PDB entry 7TFN | electron microscopy, 4.00 A resolution | chains C and Z of the 12 polymer chains in the assembly

[Chain C]
Name: Envelope glycoprotein BG505 SOSIP.664 - gp120
Organism: Human immunodeficiency virus 1
UniProt: A0A6H1VH54 (A0A6H1VH54_9PLVG); the construct lacks a stretch of the UniProt sequence and is renumbered around it, so the offset changes along the chain: 31-136 = UniProt 30-135; 145-185 = UniProt 136-176; 189-309 = UniProt 188-308; 312-321 = UniProt 309-318; 2 more segments
Chain sequence (481 residues; each row starts with the number of its first residue; note: 14 numbers in that range are skipped by the numbering (no residue carries them; nothing is unmodelled there); a row labelled like 185A-185K holds insertion residues (185A, then the next letters in order)):
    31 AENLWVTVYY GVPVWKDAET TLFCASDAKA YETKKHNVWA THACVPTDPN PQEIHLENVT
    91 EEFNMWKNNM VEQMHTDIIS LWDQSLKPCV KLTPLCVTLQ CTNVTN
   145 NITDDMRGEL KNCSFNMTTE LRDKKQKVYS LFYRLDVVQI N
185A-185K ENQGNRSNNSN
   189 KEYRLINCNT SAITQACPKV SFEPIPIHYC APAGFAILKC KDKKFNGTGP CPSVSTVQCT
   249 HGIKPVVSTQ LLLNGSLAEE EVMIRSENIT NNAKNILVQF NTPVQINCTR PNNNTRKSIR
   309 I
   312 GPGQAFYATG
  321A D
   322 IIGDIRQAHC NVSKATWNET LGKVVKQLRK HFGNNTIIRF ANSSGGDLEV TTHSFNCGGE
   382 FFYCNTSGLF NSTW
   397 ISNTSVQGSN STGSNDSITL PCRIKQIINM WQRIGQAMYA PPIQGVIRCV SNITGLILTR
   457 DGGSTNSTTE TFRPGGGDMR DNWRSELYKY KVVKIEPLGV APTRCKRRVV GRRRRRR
Disordered / not traced: 31-32, 61-67, 145-149, 163-170, 185A-185K, 312-314, 353-355, 397-413, 460-465, 505-513
Disulfide bonds: Cys119-Cys205, Cys126-Cys196, Cys131-Cys157, Cys228-Cys239, Cys296-Cys331, Cys378-Cys445, Cys385-Cys418
Covalent attachments: N-acetylglucosamine (NAG) linked to Asn197, Asn234, Asn262, Asn276, Asn363, Asn386, Asn392, Asn448
Differences from the reference sequence: conflict Lys64 (Glu63 in A0A6H1VH54), Ser375 (Tyr373 in A0A6H1VH54), Cys501 (Ala498 in A0A6H1VH54), Arg509 (Glu506 in A0A6H1VH54); expression tag (512-513)
Reported in the primary citation:
  - post-translational modification sites: Asn197, Asn276, Asn363, Asn386

[Chain Z]
Name: Envelope glycoprotein BG505 SOSIP.664 - gp41
Organism: Human immunodeficiency virus 1
UniProt: Q2N0S6 (Q2N0S6_9HIV1); residues 512-664 here correspond to UniProt positions 509-661 (UniProt number = residue number - 3)
Chain sequence (153 residues; row label = number of the first residue in the row):
   512 AVGIGAVFLG FLGAAGSTMG AASMTLTVQA RNLLSGIVQQ QSNLLRAPEA QQHLLKLTVW
   572 GIKQLQARVL AVERYLRDQQ LLGIWGCSGK LICCTNVPWN SSWSNRNLSE IWDNMTWLQW
   632 DKEISNYTQI IYGLLEESQN QQEKNEQDLL ALD
Disordered / not traced: 512-519, 541-556, 661-664
Disulfide bonds: Cys598-Cys604
Differences from the reference sequence: conflict Pro559 (Ile556 in Q2N0S6), Cys605 (Thr602 in Q2N0S6)

[Chain C / chain Z interface]
Pairs across the interface (76; chain C residue first):
  Leu34(C) - Pro609(Z)
  Leu34(C) - Trp610(Z)  hydrogen bond (backbone-backbone)
  Leu34(C) - Leu619(Z)  hydrophobic
  Trp35(C) - Asn607(Z)
  Trp35(C) - Val608(Z)
  Trp35(C) - Pro609(Z)  hydrophobic
  Val36(C) - Thr606(Z)  hydrogen bond (backbone-side chain)
  Val36(C) - Val608(Z)  hydrophobic
  Val36(C) - Trp610(Z)  hydrophobic
  Val36(C) - Leu646(Z)  hydrophobic
  Thr37(C) - Cys604(Z)
  Thr37(C) - Cys605(Z)
  Val38(C) - Leu593(Z)  hydrophobic
  Val38(C) - Trp596(Z)  hydrophobic
  Val38(C) - Leu602(Z)
  Val38(C) - Ile603(Z)
  Val38(C) - Cys604(Z)  hydrogen bond (backbone-backbone)
  Val38(C) - Leu646(Z)  hydrophobic
  Tyr39(C) - Ser534(Z)
  Tyr39(C) - Leu602(Z)
  Tyr39(C) - Trp623(Z)
  Tyr40(C) - Tyr586(Z)
  Tyr40(C) - Asp589(Z)
  Tyr40(C) - Leu602(Z)
  Gly41(C) - Phe522(Z)
  Val42(C) - Phe522(Z)
  Val42(C) - Leu537(Z)  hydrophobic
  Val42(C) - Trp628(Z)  hydrophobic
  Pro43(C) - Phe522(Z)
  Pro43(C) - Ala525(Z)
  Pro43(C) - Ala526(Z)
  Val44(C) - Asp632(Z)
  Trp45(C) - Leu523(Z)  hydrophobic
  Trp45(C) - Ala526(Z)  hydrophobic
  Trp45(C) - Leu629(Z)
  Lys46(C) - Asp632(Z)
  Lys46(C) - Ser636(Z)
  Pro76(C) - Lys567(Z)
  Pro76(C) - Trp571(Z)  hydrogen bond (backbone-side chain)
  Thr77(C) - Lys567(Z)
  Thr77(C) - Trp571(Z)
  Asp78(C) - His564(Z)
  Asp78(C) - Lys567(Z)
  Asp78(C) - Trp571(Z)
  Pro79(C) - Trp571(Z)
  Leu86(C) - Leu523(Z)
  Glu87(C) - Ala526(Z)
  Asn88(C) - Gly527(Z)
  Val89(C) - Ala526(Z)
  Val89(C) - Gly527(Z)
  Glu91(C) - Leu629(Z)
  Cys218(C) - Trp571(Z)  hydrophobic
  Ala221(C) - Gln577(Z)
  Ala221(C) - Ala578(Z)  hydrophobic
  Ala221(C) - Leu581(Z)
  Thr244(C) - Leu523(Z)
  Ile491(C) - Leu520(Z)  hydrophobic
  Ile491(C) - Phe522(Z)  hydrophobic
  Ile491(C) - Leu523(Z)  hydrophobic
  Pro493(C) - Phe522(Z)  hydrophobic
  Pro493(C) - Asp589(Z)
  Leu494(C) - Trp596(Z)  hydrophobic
  Leu494(C) - Tyr643(Z)
  Val496(C) - Trp628(Z)
  Val496(C) - Trp631(Z)  hydrogen bond (backbone-side chain)
  Val496(C) - Ile642(Z)  hydrophobic
  Val496(C) - Tyr643(Z)  hydrophobic
  Ala497(C) - Trp623(Z)  hydrophobic
  Ala497(C) - Trp628(Z)  hydrophobic
  Pro498(C) - Trp610(Z)  hydrophobic
  Pro498(C) - Leu619(Z)
  Pro498(C) - Trp623(Z)
  Pro498(C) - Trp631(Z)
  Cys501(C) - Cys605(Z)  hydrophobic
  Arg503(C) - Cys605(Z)
  Arg503(C) - Thr606(Z)
Also at the interface, not in a pair above, chain C (43 interface residues in all): Phe53, Val75, Glu92, Gly222, Ala224, Gln246, Cys247, Thr499, Arg500, Lys502
Also at the interface, not in a pair above, chain Z (46 interface residues in all): Leu566, Val570, Lys574, Arg585, Gln590, Leu592, Cys598, Trp614, Lys633

[Overview]
The interface between chain C and chain Z involves 43 residues on one side and 46 on the other; the contacts
include 5 hydrogen bonds. Polar contacts include Val36(C)-Thr606(Z), Pro76(C)-Trp571(Z) and
Val496(C)-Trp631(Z). Covalently linked N-acetylglucosamine: at Asn197(C), Asn234(C), Asn262(C), Asn276(C),
Asn363(C) and Asn386(C) and 2 more. From the paper: modification sites Asn197(C), Asn276(C) and Asn363(C)
among others.
Chain C is Envelope glycoprotein BG505 SOSIP.664 - gp120 and chain Z is Envelope glycoprotein BG505 SOSIP.664
- gp41, both from Human immunodeficiency virus 1; the structure, Cryo-EM structure of CD4bs antibody Ab1303 in
complex with HIV-1 Env trimer BG505 SOSIP.664, was determined by electron microscopy (same publication as
7TFO, 7RYU and 7RYV).
